PDB entry 1A6A | X-ray diffraction, 2.75 A resolution | chains B and C of the 3 polymer chains in the assembly

== Chain B ==
Protein: HLA class II histocompatibility antigen, DR-1 beta chain
Source organism: Homo sapiens
Reference sequence: P01912 (HB2B_HUMAN); residues 5-191 here correspond to UniProt positions 34-220 (UniProt number = residue number + 29)
Sequence (187 residues; row label = number of the first residue in the row):
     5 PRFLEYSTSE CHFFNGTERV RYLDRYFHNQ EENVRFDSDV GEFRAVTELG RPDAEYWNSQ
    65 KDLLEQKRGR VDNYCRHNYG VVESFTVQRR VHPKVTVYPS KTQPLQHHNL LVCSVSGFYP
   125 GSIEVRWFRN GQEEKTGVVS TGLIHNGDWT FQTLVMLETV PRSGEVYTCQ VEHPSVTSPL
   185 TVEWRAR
Cystine bridges: Cys-15/Cys-79, Cys-117/Cys-173

== Chain C ==
Protein: HLA class II histocompatibility antigen, gamma chain
Source organism: Homo sapiens
Notes: fragment: clip fragment 87 - 101 of invariant chain
Reference sequence: P04233 (HG2A_HUMAN); residues 87-101 here correspond to UniProt positions 103-117 (UniProt number = residue number + 16)
Sequence (15 residues; numbered 87 to 101; the number before each row is that of its first residue):
    87 PVSKMRMATP LLMQA

== Chain B / chain C interface ==
Residue-residue contacts - 32 pairs, chain B then chain C:
  Glu-9(B) / Met-99(C)
  Ser-11(B) / Pro-96(C)
  Ser-13(B) / Ala-94(C)
  Tyr-26(B) / Ala-94(C)
  Tyr-30(B) / Pro-96(C)
  Tyr-30(B) / Leu-97(C)  hydrogen bond (side chain-backbone)
  Tyr-30(B) / Met-99(C)  hydrophobic
  Phe-47(B) / Leu-97(C)  hydrophobic
  Pro-56(B) / Gln-100(C)  hydrogen bond (backbone-side chain)
  Asp-57(B) / Met-99(C)
  Asp-57(B) / Gln-100(C)  hydrogen bond (side chain-backbone)
  Tyr-60(B) / Gln-100(C)
  Trp-61(B) / Leu-97(C)  hydrophobic
  Trp-61(B) / Leu-98(C)  hydrogen bond (side chain-backbone)
  Trp-61(B) / Met-99(C)  hydrophobic
  Leu-67(B) / Leu-97(C)  hydrophobic
  Lys-71(B) / Thr-95(C)  hydrogen bond (side chain-backbone)
  Lys-71(B) / Leu-97(C)
  Arg-74(B) / Ala-94(C)
  Arg-74(B) / Thr-95(C)  hydrogen bond (side chain-backbone)
  Asn-77(B) / Arg-92(C)  hydrogen bond (backbone-side chain)
  Tyr-78(B) / Arg-92(C)
  Tyr-78(B) / Met-93(C)
  Tyr-78(B) / Ala-94(C)
  His-81(B) / Lys-90(C)  hydrogen bond (side chain-backbone)
  His-81(B) / Arg-92(C)  hydrogen bond
  Asn-82(B) / Met-91(C)
  Asn-82(B) / Arg-92(C)  hydrogen bond (side chain-backbone)
  Val-85(B) / Ser-89(C)
  Val-85(B) / Lys-90(C)
  Val-85(B) / Met-91(C)  hydrophobic
  Val-86(B) / Met-91(C)  hydrophobic
Interface residues without a listed pair, chain B (20 interface residues in all): Gln-70

== Summary ==
The interface between chain B and chain C involves 20 residues on one side and 12 on the other, with 10
hydrogen bonds. Polar pairs include Tyr-30(B)/Leu-97(C), Pro-56(B)/Gln-100(C) and Asp-57(B)/Gln-100(C).
Here chain B is HLA class II histocompatibility antigen, DR-1 beta chain and chain C is HLA class II
histocompatibility antigen, gamma chain, both from Homo sapiens. Entry 1A6A (The structure of an intermediate
in class II MHC maturation: clip bound to HLA-DR3) was determined by X-ray diffraction.
